8K5O - chains C and L of the 56 polymer chains in the assembly; structure by electron microscopy, 2.42 A resolution.

# Chain C
Molecule: Photosynthetic reaction center cytochrome c subunit
From: Halorhodospira halochloris
Reference sequence: A0A0X8X829 (A0A0X8X829_HALHR); numbering as in UniProt (aligned over 1-372)
Amino-acid sequence (372 residues; row label = number of the first residue in the row):
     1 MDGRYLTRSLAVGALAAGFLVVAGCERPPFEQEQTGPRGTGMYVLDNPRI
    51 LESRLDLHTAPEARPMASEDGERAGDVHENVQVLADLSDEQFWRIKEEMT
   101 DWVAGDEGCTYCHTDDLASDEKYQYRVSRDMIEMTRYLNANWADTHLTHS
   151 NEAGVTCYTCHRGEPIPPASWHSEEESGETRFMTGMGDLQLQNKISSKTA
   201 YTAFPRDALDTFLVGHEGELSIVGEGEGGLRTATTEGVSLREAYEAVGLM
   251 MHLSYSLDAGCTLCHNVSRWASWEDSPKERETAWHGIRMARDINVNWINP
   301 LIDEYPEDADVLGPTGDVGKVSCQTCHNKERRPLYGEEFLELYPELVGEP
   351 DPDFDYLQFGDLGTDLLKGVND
Not modelled in the structure: 1-24, 371-372
Covalently attached groups: heme c (HEC) linked to C109, C112, C157, C160, C261, C323, C326
Bound ions: heme c Fe (4 sites), coordinated by K96, H113, M131, H146, H161, M250, H265, H327
Small-molecule neighbours:
  - heme c (HEC), molecule 1: H78, E79, N80, V81, Q82, V83, L84, A85, F92, W93, K96, M99, T100, A104, G108, Y111, H113, L117, A118, Q124, Y125, S128, R129
  - heme c (HEC), molecule 2: M99, V103, Y111, Y123, Q124, V127, S128, M131, I132, M134, T135, L138, V155, T156, H161, P165, I166, P167, S170, H172, I293, I298, Y305, V311, V318, G319, K320, V321, T325, L346
  - heme c (HEC), molecule 3: L138, H146, L147, T148, H149, S150, N151, A153, G154, V155, T159, L213, L253, L257, E279, T282, A283, G286, I287, M289, I293, V321, S322, H327, R331, R332, P333, G336
  - heme c (HEC), molecule 4: L220, S221, I222, V223, V247, M250, M251, L253, S254, L257, G260, L263, C264, H265, W270, A271, W273, E279, R280, A283, W284, I287, R288

# Chain L
Molecule: Reaction center protein L chain
From: Halorhodospira halochloris
Reference sequence: A0A0X8XAH6 (A0A0X8XAH6_HALHR); numbering as in UniProt (aligned over 1-279)
Amino-acid sequence (279 residues; numbered 1 to 279; the number before each row is that of its first residue):
     1 MAMLDFERKYRVRGGTLLGGDLFDFWVGPFYVGFFGVTAIFCAVFGFLMI
    51 GLKAAISETWSIFQLVLAPPNLENGFALAPLDEGGLWQIVTACAIGAFVS
   101 WALREVEISRKLGIGYHIPFAFGVAISFFVLAQLGRPLLLGGWGHAFPYG
   151 IIAHLDWVNNVGYQNLHYHYHWAHMLGCSLFFATSFALALHGGLILSVTN
   201 PKKGEVVKTAEHENTFFRDFVGYSIGSLGIHRLGLALALSTSISCIFGIL
   251 TTGPFWSRGWPEWWYTWWPQIPIWNWGVS
Not modelled in the structure: 1, 277-279
Bound ions: Fe ion: H191, H231 (shared with 3 residues of chain M)
Small-molecule neighbours:
  - Trans-Geranyl Bacteriochlorophyll B (A1LZM), molecule 1: F47, I50, F98, F128, F129, F147, Y149, G150, I151, I152, H154, L155, V158, I249
  - Trans-Geranyl Bacteriochlorophyll B (A1LZM), molecule 2: F98, F122, A125, I126, F128, V158, N159, V161, G162, Y163, Y168, H169, A173, H174, G177, C178, F181, F182, S242, S244, C245, G248, I249, T252
  - Trans-Geranyl Bacteriochlorophyll B (A1LZM), molecule 3: V158, Y163, H169, F182
  - Trans-Geranyl Bacteriochlorophyll B (A1LZM), molecule 4: H169, H174, M175, C178, S179, F182, A183, F186, F220, V221
  - Trans-Geranyl Bacteriopheophytin B (A1LZP), molecule 1: C42, A43, G46, F47, I50, V90, C93, A94, A97, F98, W101, E105, I118, A121, F122, A125, F147, P148, Y149, G150, I151, H154, A238, L239, S242
  - Trans-Geranyl Bacteriopheophytin B (A1LZP), molecule 2: F182, S185, F186, A189, L190, F217, F220, V221
  - menaquinone 8 (MQ8): V27, F30, Y31, V32, G36, V37, I40, W101, R104
  - Ubiquinone-8 (UQ8): L176, S179, L180, A183, F186, A187, L190, H191, L194, E213, N214, F217, Y223, S224, I225, G226, S227, I230, L233, L237

# Chain C / chain L interface
Contacting residue pairs (84):
  C25(C) with F255(L); W256(L)
  E26(C) with P254(L); F255(L), hydrogen bond (backbone-backbone); W256(L); S257(L), hydrogen bond; R258(L), salt bridge
  R27(C) with P254(L)
  P28(C) with L139(L); P254(L); F255(L)
  F30(C) with L140(L), hydrophobic; G253(L); P254(L); S257(L)
  Q32(C) with L72(L), hydrogen bond (side chain-backbone); L140(L); H145(L), hydrogen bond
  Q34(C) with N71(L), hydrogen bond; L72(L), hydrogen bond (side chain-backbone)
  R38(C) with K53(L); A68(L); P69(L); P70(L); N71(L); D82(L), hydrogen bond (side chain-backbone); E83(L); G84(L)
  G39(C) with A68(L); P69(L); P148(L); W157(L)
  T40(C) with D156(L); W157(L); N160(L), hydrogen bond (backbone-side chain)
  G41(C) with W157(L); N160(L); V161(L); Q164(L), hydrogen bond (backbone-side chain)
  M42(C) with N160(L)
  Y43(C) with L72(L), hydrophobic; R136(L), hydrogen bond; H145(L); Q164(L)
  L45(C) with L140(L), hydrophobic; G253(L); S257(L)
  N47(C) with S257(L)
  I50(C) with R258(L)
  R54(C) with R258(L)
  I195(C) with Y265(L), hydrophobic; P269(L), hydrophobic
  A200(C) with L166(L), hydrophobic; P261(L); E262(L)
  Y201(C) with P261(L); E262(L); Y265(L)
  T202(C) with Y170(L); P261(L)
  A203(C) with Y170(L), hydrogen bond (backbone-side chain)
  F204(C) with H167(L)
  M251(C) with L166(L); H167(L)
  S254(C) with L166(L)
  Y255(C) with E262(L)
  A259(C) with L166(L)
  G260(C) with Y163(L); Q164(L); L166(L)
  C261(C) with Y163(L), hydrogen bond (backbone-backbone); L166(L)
  T262(C) with N160(L); Q164(L)
  H265(C) with N160(L)
  N266(C) with N160(L), hydrogen bond
  V267(C) with N159(L), hydrogen bond (backbone-side chain); N160(L), hydrogen bond (backbone-side chain); Y163(L), hydrophobic
  S268(C) with D156(L); N159(L)
  R269(C) with D156(L), salt bridge
  W270(C) with Y163(L), hydrophobic
  K329(C) with E262(L), salt bridge
Also at the interface, not in a pair above, chain C (38 interface residues in all): D258
Also at the interface, not in a pair above, chain L (37 interface residues in all): E73, G144, W263

# Overview
38 residues of chain C face 37 of chain L across their interface; the contacts include 15 hydrogen bonds and 3
salt bridges. Among the polar pairs are E26(C)-R258(L), R269(C)-D156(L) and K329(C)-E262(L).
Here chain C is Photosynthetic reaction center cytochrome c subunit and chain L is Reaction center protein L
chain, both from Halorhodospira halochloris. Entry 8K5O (Cryo-EM structure of the RC-LH core comples from
Halorhodospira halochloris) was determined by electron microscopy.
